PDB entry 6HZ9 | electron microscopy, 4.80 A resolution (low resolution: residue-level contacts below are approximate; hydrogen-bond / salt-bridge calls are withheld) | chains A and F of the 14 polymer chains in the assembly

Chain A (and F):
Molecule: 5-methylcytosine-specific restriction enzyme B
Organism: Escherichia coli (strain K12)
Notes: EC 3.1.21.-; chain F of this document is another copy of the same molecule, construct and numbering; everything in this record applies to it too
UniProt: P15005 (MCRB_ECOLI); residue numbers follow UniProt; this construct covers 162-459
Amino-acid sequence (307 residues; row label = number of the first residue in the row):
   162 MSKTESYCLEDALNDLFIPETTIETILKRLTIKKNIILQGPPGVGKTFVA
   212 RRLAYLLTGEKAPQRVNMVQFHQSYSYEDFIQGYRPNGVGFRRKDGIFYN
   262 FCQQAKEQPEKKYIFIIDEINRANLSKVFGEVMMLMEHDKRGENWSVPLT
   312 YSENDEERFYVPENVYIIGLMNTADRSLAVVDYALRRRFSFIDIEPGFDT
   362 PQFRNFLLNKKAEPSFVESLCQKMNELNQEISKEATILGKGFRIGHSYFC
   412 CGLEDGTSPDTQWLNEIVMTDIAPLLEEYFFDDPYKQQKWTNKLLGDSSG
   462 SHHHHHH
Not modelled in the structure: 162-167, 458-468 (chain F: 162-172, 458-468)
Differences from the reference sequence: expression tag (460-468)
Ion coordination: Mg2+: T208 (together with GMP-PNP)
Residues lining bound ligands: GMP-PNP (GNP; phosphoaminophosphonic acid-guanylate ester): D176, L177, F178, P202, P203, G204, V205, G206, K207, T208, F209, D279, E280, N333, F367, H407, S408, C411, C412
Curated features (UniProtKB/Swiss-Prot):
  - binding site (GTP): G201 to T208, D300 to G303, N333 to D336
From the paper describing this entry:
  - mutagenesis - R348A: decreased catalytic activity
  - mutagenesis - R283A: abolished catalytic activity on GTP (citing earlier work)

Chain A / chain F interface:
Contacting residue pairs (27; chain A residue first):
  R190(A) - M430(F)
  I193(A) - T431(F)
  K194(A) - T431(F)
  K194(A) - D432(F)
  Y245(A) - P247(F)
  N285(A) - Q234(F)
  S287(A) - H233(F)
  S287(A) - Q234(F)
  G291(A) - H233(F)
  E292(A) - H233(F)
  M294(A) - Q231(F)
  M295(A) - Q231(F)
  T311(A) - D240(F)
  T311(A) - K255(F)
  S313(A) - K255(F)
  V342(A) - S338(F)
  Y344(A) - E280(F)
  Y344(A) - R283(F)
  Y344(A) - N333(F)
  Y344(A) - D336(F)
  R347(A) - S338(F)
  R347(A) - E439(F)
  R348(A) - P203(F)
  R348(A) - N333(F)
  R349(A) - Q231(F)
  F352(A) - E438(F)
  F352(A) - E439(F)
Also at the interface, not in a pair above, chain A (21 interface residues in all): K189, F252, K288
Also at the interface, not in a pair above, chain F (22 interface residues in all): S235, R246, F252, R337, P435

Overview:
21 residues of chain A face 22 of chain F across their interface. Chain A binds GMP-PNP. UniProt lists 16
GTP-binding residues on chain A. The paper reports that R348A of chain A reduces catalytic activity; R283A of
chain A abolishes catalytic activity on GTP.
Both chains are 5-methylcytosine-specific restriction enzyme B (Escherichia coli (strain K12)). Entry 6HZ9
(Structure of McrBC without DNA binding domains (Class 5)) was determined by electron microscopy, deposited
together with 6HZ4, 6HZ5, 6HZ6, 6HZ7 and 6HZ8.
